PDB entry 3ZI5 | X-ray diffraction, 3.20 A resolution | chains A and C of the 3 polymer chains in the assembly

# Chain A
Name: Restriction endonuclease
Source organism: Bacillus firmus
Notes: EC 3.1.21.4; fragment: dna binding domain bfii-c, residues 193-358
UniProt: Q9F4C9 (Q9F4C9_BACFI); residue numbers follow UniProt; this construct covers 193-358
Chain sequence (166 residues; row label = number of the first residue in the row):
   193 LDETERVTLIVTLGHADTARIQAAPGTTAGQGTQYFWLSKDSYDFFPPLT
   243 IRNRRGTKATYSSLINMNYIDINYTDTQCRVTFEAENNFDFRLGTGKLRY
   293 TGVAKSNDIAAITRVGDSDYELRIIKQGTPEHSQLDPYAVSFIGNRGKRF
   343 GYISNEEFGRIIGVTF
From the paper describing this entry:
  - binding site for the 12-nt DNA strand (chain C): Arg212, Gln223, Thr225, Trp229, Asn280, Asp282, Ile335 to Arg341
  - mutagenesis - R212A, Y227A, N279A, N280A, D282A, R284A: abolished catalytic activity
  - mutagenesis - Q223A, T252A: unchanged catalytic activity
  - binding site for the 12-nt DNA strand: Thr225, Tyr227, Asn245 to Thr252, Arg272, Glu276, Asn279, Asn280, Arg284, Arg291
  - mutagenesis - T225A, Q226A, W229A, N245A, R247A, K250A, R272A, E276A, R291A: decreased catalytic activity
  - conformationally variable residues (helix shift, loop rearrangement, order/disorder transition): Ala208 to Ala215, Ala216 to Gln223, Thr225, Lys232 to Phe237, Asn245 to Thr252, Asn280
  - mutagenesis - K340A: decreased expression
  - mutagenesis - R212A, W229A, R247A, R272A, N279A, N280A, D282A, R284A: abolished binding to the 12-nt DNA strand
  - mutagenesis - Q223A, N245A: unchanged binding to the 12-nt DNA strand
  - mutagenesis - T225A, Q226A, Y227A, K250A, E276A, R291A: decreased binding to the 12-nt DNA strand

# Chain C
Molecule: 12-nt DNA strand
Sequence (12 nucleotides; numbered 1 to 12; the number before each row is that of its first residue):
     1 CGACCCAGTGCT

# Interface between chain A and chain C
Contacting residue pairs (31; chain A residue first):
  His207(A) - DC6(C)  phosphate contact
  His207(A) - DA7(C)  salt bridge to the phosphate
  Ala208(A) - DC6(C)  hydrogen bond to the phosphate
  Arg212(A) - DA7(C)  hydrogen bond to the base
  Arg212(A) - DG8(C)  hydrogen bond to the base
  Thr220(A) - DG8(C)  hydrogen bond to the phosphate
  Gln223(A) - DG8(C)  base contact
  Gln223(A) - DT9(C)  phosphate contact
  Gly224(A) - DG8(C)  base contact
  Gly224(A) - DT9(C)  base contact
  Thr225(A) - DG8(C)  hydrogen bond to the base
  Trp229(A) - DC5(C)  phosphate contact
  Trp229(A) - DC6(C)  base contact
  Leu230(A) - DC4(C)  sugar contact
  Ser231(A) - DC4(C)  hydrogen bond to the phosphate
  Lys232(A) - DA3(C)  salt bridge to the phosphate
  Lys232(A) - DC4(C)  hydrogen bond to the phosphate
  Arg247(A) - DT12(C)  sugar contact
  Asn280(A) - DA3(C)  base contact
  Asn280(A) - DC4(C)  hydrogen bond to the base
  Asn280(A) - DC5(C)  base contact
  Phe281(A) - DA3(C)  phosphate contact
  Asp282(A) - DC4(C)  base contact
  Asp282(A) - DC5(C)  hydrogen bond to the base
  Asp282(A) - DC6(C)  hydrogen bond to the base
  Arg284(A) - DC6(C)  base contact
  Ile335(A) - DC4(C)  phosphate contact
  Gly336(A) - DC4(C)  phosphate contact
  Arg338(A) - DC5(C)  phosphate contact
  Arg338(A) - DC6(C)  salt bridge to the phosphate
  Lys340(A) - DC5(C)  salt bridge to the phosphate
Other interface residues (no listed pair), chain A (24 interface residues in all): Gly206, Asp209, Asp233, Asn337
Other interface residues (no listed pair), chain C (11 interface residues in all): DG2, DG10, DC11

# Summary
The interface between chain A and chain C involves 24 residues on one side and 11 on the other, with 10
hydrogen bonds and 4 salt bridges. Among the polar pairs are Arg212(A)-DA7(C), Arg212(A)-DG8(C) and
Thr225(A)-DG8(C). The paper reports a binding site for the 12-nt DNA strand at Thr225(A), Tyr227(A) and
Asn245(A) among others; T225A, Q226A and W229A of chain A, among others, reduce catalytic activity; 18
substitutions were tested in all.
Chain A is Restriction endonuclease (Bacillus firmus) and chain C is a 12-nt DNA strand; the structure,
Crystal STRUCTURE OF RESTRICTION ENDONUCLEASE BFII C-TERMINAL RECOGNITION DOMAIN IN COMPLEX WITH COGNATE DNA,
was determined by X-ray diffraction.
